Entry 7TFH (electron microscopy, 3.09 A resolution); this record covers chains A and E of the 12 polymer chains in the assembly.

== Chain A ==
Molecule: Replication factor C subunit 1
Source organism: Saccharomyces cerevisiae
UniProt: P38630 (RFC1_YEAST); residue numbers follow UniProt; this construct covers 1-861
Chain sequence (861 residues; each row starts with the number of its first residue):
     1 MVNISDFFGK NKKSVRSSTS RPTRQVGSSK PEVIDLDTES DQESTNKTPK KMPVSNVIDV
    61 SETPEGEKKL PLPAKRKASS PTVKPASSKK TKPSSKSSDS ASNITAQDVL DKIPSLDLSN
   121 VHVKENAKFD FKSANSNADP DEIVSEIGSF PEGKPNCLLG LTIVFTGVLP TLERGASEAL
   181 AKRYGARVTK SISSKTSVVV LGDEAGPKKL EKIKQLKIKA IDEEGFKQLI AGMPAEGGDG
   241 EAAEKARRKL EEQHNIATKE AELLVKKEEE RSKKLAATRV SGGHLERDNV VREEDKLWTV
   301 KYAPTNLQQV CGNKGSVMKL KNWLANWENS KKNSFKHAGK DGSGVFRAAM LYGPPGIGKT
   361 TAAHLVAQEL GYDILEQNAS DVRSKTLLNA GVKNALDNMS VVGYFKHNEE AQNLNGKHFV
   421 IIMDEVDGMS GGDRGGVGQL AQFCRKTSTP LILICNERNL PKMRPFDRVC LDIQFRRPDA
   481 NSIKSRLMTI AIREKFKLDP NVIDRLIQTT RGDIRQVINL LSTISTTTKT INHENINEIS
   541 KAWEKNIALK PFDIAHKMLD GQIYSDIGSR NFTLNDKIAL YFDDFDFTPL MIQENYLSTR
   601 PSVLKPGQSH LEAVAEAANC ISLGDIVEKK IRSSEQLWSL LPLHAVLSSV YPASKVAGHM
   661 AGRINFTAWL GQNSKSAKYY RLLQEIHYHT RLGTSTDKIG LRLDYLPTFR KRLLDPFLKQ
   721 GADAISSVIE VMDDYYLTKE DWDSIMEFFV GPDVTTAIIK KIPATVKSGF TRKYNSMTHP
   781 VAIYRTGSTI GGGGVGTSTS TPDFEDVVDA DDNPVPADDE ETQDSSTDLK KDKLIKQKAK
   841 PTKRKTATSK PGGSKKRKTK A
Disordered / not traced: 1-104, 119-149, 282-291, 408-411, 778-861
Bound ions: Mg2+: T360 (together with ATP-gamma-S)
Ligand contacts: ATP-gamma-S (AGS; phosphothiophosphoric acid-adenylate ester): T299, Y302, A303, P304, Q309, V310, C311, P355, G356, I357, G358, K359, T360, T361, N456, R486, I514, R515
Swiss-Prot annotation at these positions:
  - motif (Nuclear localization signal): K830 to L834, K855 to K860
  - binding site (ATP): T299, C311, G353 to T361, N456
  - modified residue: T38 (Phosphothreonine), S40 (Phosphoserine), T63 (Phosphothreonine)
  - mutagenesis: D427 (D427H: In cs mutant CDC44-2; causes cell cycle arrest), G436 (G436R: In cs mutant CDC44-3/4; causes cell cycle arrest), G512 (G512A: In cs mutant CDC44-9; no effect), D513 (D513N: In cs mutants CDC44-1/5/8 and CDC44-9; causes cell cycle arrest)
What the authors report for this chain:
  - binding site for Template strand: S384, R434, R632, Q636
  - binding site for Primer strand: F582, W638
  - binding site for Primer strand: K314, H556, H659, R663
  - binding site for Template strand: K190, K195, N459, R476, R477, R663

== Chain E ==
Molecule: Replication factor C subunit 5
Source organism: Saccharomyces cerevisiae
UniProt: P38251 (RFC5_YEAST); residues 1-354 here = UniProt positions 1-354
Chain sequence (354 residues; numbered 1 to 354; the number before each row is that of its first residue):
     1 MSLWVDKYRP KSLNALSHNE ELTNFLKSLS DQPRDLPHLL LYGPNGTGKK TRCMALLESI
    61 FGPGVYRLKI DVRQFVTASN RKLELNVVSS PYHLEITPSD MGNNDRIVIQ ELLKEVAQME
   121 QVDFQDSKDG LAHRYKCVII NEANSLTKDA QAALRRTMEK YSKNIRLIMV CDSMSPIIAP
   181 IKSRCLLIRC PAPSDSEIST ILSDVVTNER IQLETKDILK RIAQASNGNL RVSLLMLESM
   241 ALNNELALKS SSPIIKPDWI IVIHKLTRKI VKERSVNSLI ECRAVLYDLL AHCIPANIIL
   301 KELTFSLLDV ETLNTTNKSS IIEYSSVFDE RLSLGNKAIF HLEGFIAKVM CCLD
Disordered / not traced: 120-132
Ligand contacts:
  - ADP (adenosine-5'-diphosphate): V5, D6, Y8, R9, P10, A15, L16, S17, H18, P44, N45, G46, T47, G48, K49, K50, T51, R52, I201, L230, R231, L234
  - ATP-gamma-S (AGS; phosphothiophosphoric acid-adenylate ester): R155, E159, P180, R184
Swiss-Prot annotation at these positions:
  - binding site (ATP): V5, S17, G43 to T51, R231
What the authors report for this chain:
  - binding site for Template strand: R81
  - binding site for Primer strand: N80

== Interface between chain A and chain E ==
Residue-residue contacts (114; chain A residue first):
  L590(A) with K337(E)
  Q593(A) with R283(E), hydrogen bond; Y287(E); F340(E)
  E594(A) with R283(E), salt bridge
  Y596(A) with E343(E), hydrogen bond
  L597(A) with V276(E); I280(E), hydrophobic; R283(E); E343(E)
  H610(A) with V276(E)
  L611(A) with R274(E); M350(E); C351(E)
  E612(A) with C351(E)
  V614(A) with L279(E), hydrophobic
  A615(A) with K348(E)
  A618(A) with G344(E)
  N619(A) with R331(E), hydrogen bond; K348(E)
  I621(A) with F340(E), hydrophobic
  S622(A) with R331(E), hydrogen bond; H341(E), hydrogen bond
  L623(A) with R331(E)
  D625(A) with N336(E); K337(E), hydrogen bond (side chain-backbone); F340(E); H341(E), salt bridge
  I626(A) with R331(E); L334(E)
  E628(A) with N336(E), hydrogen bond; K337(E), salt bridge
  K629(A) with L334(E); G335(E); N336(E)
  W669(A) with Y287(E); K337(E); I339(E)
  Q672(A) with Y287(E); A291(E)
  K675(A) with A291(E); H292(E)
  S676(A) with L290(E); A291(E)
  Y679(A) with A291(E); H292(E); C293(E), hydrogen bond (backbone-side chain)
  Y680(A) with C293(E), hydrophobic
  L683(A) with C293(E), hydrophobic
  Q684(A) with S99(E)
  Y688(A) with I70(E); N86(E); V88(E), hydrophobic; T97(E); S99(E), hydrogen bond
  R691(A) with I70(E); V88(E); E95(E), salt bridge
  L692(A) with M1(E); L68(E); I70(E), hydrophobic
  G693(A) with M1(E); D6(E); R9(E), hydrogen bond (backbone-side chain)
  T694(A) with D6(E), hydrogen bond
  S695(A) with R9(E), hydrogen bond; K50(E)
  T696(A) with K50(E); R231(E), hydrogen bond
  D697(A) with K50(E); E142(E)
  K698(A) with S99(E); E142(E), salt bridge
  I699(A) with E142(E)
  R702(A) with D258(E), salt bridge; H292(E); C293(E)
  D704(A) with R231(E), salt bridge; V232(E); L235(E)
  Y705(A) with L3(E), hydrophobic; V5(E); D6(E), hydrogen bond; R231(E); L235(E)
  T708(A) with L235(E); S239(E)
  F709(A) with L3(E), hydrophobic
  K711(A) with S239(E); N243(E)
  R712(A) with S2(E), hydrogen bond (side chain-backbone); W4(E); E238(E), salt bridge; L242(E)
  D715(A) with N243(E)
  K719(A) with E245(E)
  V731(A) with S2(E)
  D734(A) with M1(E); S2(E), hydrogen bond (side chain-backbone)
  Y735(A) with M1(E); S2(E); L3(E); D6(E), hydrogen bond
  E747(A) with H292(E), hydrogen bond (backbone-side chain)
  F748(A) with H292(E); C293(E), hydrophobic
  F749(A) with D258(E); H292(E), hydrogen bond (backbone-side chain)
  V750(A) with D258(E), hydrogen bond (backbone-side chain); V262(E), hydrophobic; H292(E)
  G751(A) with V262(E)
  P752(A) with I261(E), hydrophobic
  D753(A) with D258(E)
Other interface residues (no listed pair), chain A (59 interface residues in all): S634, A668, L703
Other interface residues (no listed pair), chain E (63 interface residues in all): T51, N141, D149, P257, W259, D288, L289, I294, P295, I298, F328, S333, A347

== Summary ==
Chain A and chain E form an interface of 59 and 63 residues respectively; the contacts include 20 hydrogen
bonds and 8 salt bridges. Polar contacts include E594(A)-R283(E), D625(A)-H341(E) and E628(A)-K337(E). From
the paper: a binding site for Template strand at S384(A), R434(A) and R81(E) among others; a binding site for
Primer strand at F582(A), W638(A) and N80(E) among others.
Chain A is Replication factor C subunit 1 and chain E is Replication factor C subunit 5, both from
Saccharomyces cerevisiae; the structure, Atomic model of the S. cerevisiae clamp-clamp loader complex PCNA-RFC
bound to two DNA molecules, one ..., was determined by electron microscopy (same publication as 7TFI, 7TFJ,
7TFK and 7TFL).
